PDB entry 8TKA | X-ray diffraction, 3.00 A resolution | chains A and B

[Chain A (and B)]
Protein: Protein sigma-NS
Source organism: Mammalian orthoreovirus 1
Notes: chain B of this document is another copy of the same molecule, construct and numbering; everything in this record applies to it too
Reference sequence: P03526 (SIGNS_REOVD); residue numbers follow UniProt; this construct covers 1-366
Chain sequence (366 residues; each row starts with the number of its first residue):
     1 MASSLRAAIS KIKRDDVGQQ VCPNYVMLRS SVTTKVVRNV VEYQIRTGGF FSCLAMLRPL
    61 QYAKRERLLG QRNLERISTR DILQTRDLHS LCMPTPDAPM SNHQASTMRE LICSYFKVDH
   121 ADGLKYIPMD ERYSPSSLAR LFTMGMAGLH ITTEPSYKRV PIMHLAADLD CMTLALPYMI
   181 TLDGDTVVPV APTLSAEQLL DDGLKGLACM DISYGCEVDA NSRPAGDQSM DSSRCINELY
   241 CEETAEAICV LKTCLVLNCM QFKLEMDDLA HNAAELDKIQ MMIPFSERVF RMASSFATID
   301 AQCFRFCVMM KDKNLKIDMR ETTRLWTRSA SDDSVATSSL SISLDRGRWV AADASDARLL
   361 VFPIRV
Disordered / not traced: 218-229 (chain B: 217-228)
Modified / non-standard residues: Mse1, Mse27, Mse56, Mse93, Mse100, Mse108, Mse129, Mse144, Mse146, Mse163, Mse172, Mse179, Mse210, Mse230, Mse260, Mse266, Mse281, Mse282, Mse292, Mse309, Mse310, Mse319 (selenomethionine; parent Met)
UniProt features mapped onto this chain:
  - region: Mse1 to Lys11 (Important for ssRNA-binding and formation of complexes)
  - natural variant: Mse260 (M260T: In strain: Mutant tsE320)
What the authors report for this chain:
  - self-association interface (contacts with another copy of this molecule): Arg67, Gly148, Arg159, Val160, His164, Asp168, Glu243
  - mutagenesis - R6A: abolished binding to RNA

[Interface between chain A and chain B]
Residue-residue contacts (31):
  Lys64(A) - Asp170(B)  salt bridge
  Arg67(A) - Ala167(B)
  Arg67(A) - Asp168(B)  salt bridge
  Leu68(A) - Asp168(B)
  Leu68(A) - Cys171(B)  hydrophobic
  Gly148(A) - His164(B)  hydrogen bond (backbone-side chain)
  Arg159(A) - His164(B)
  Arg159(A) - Asp168(B)  salt bridge
  Arg159(A) - Cys241(B)  hydrogen bond
  Arg159(A) - Glu243(B)  salt bridge
  Arg159(A) - Thr244(B)
  Val160(A) - His164(B)  hydrogen bond (backbone-side chain)
  Ile162(A) - His164(B)
  Ile162(A) - Ala167(B)  hydrophobic
  Mse163(A) - Ile162(B)
  His164(A) - Arg67(B)
  His164(A) - Gly148(B)  hydrogen bond (side chain-backbone)
  His164(A) - Arg159(B)
  His164(A) - Val160(B)  hydrogen bond (side chain-backbone)
  His164(A) - Ile162(B)
  Ala167(A) - Arg67(B)
  Ala167(A) - Ile162(B)  hydrophobic
  Asp168(A) - Arg67(B)  salt bridge
  Asp168(A) - Leu68(B)
  Cys171(A) - Lys64(B)
  Cys171(A) - Leu68(B)  hydrophobic
  Mse172(A) - Leu68(B)  hydrophobic
  Leu239(A) - Leu68(B)  hydrophobic
  Cys241(A) - Arg159(B)  hydrogen bond
  Glu243(A) - Arg159(B)  salt bridge
  Thr244(A) - Arg159(B)
Other interface residues (no listed pair), chain A (19 interface residues in all): Leu60, Arg234
Other interface residues (no listed pair), chain B (18 interface residues in all): Leu60, Mse163, Arg234

[In short]
19 residues of chain A face 18 of chain B across their interface; the contacts include 6 hydrogen bonds and 6
salt bridges. Polar contacts include Lys64(A)-Asp170(B), Arg67(A)-Asp168(B) and Arg159(A)-Asp168(B). The paper
reports that R6A of chain A abolishes binding to RNA; a self-association interface involving Arg67(A),
Gly148(A) and Arg159(A) among others.
Chain A and chain B are both Protein sigma-NS (Mammalian orthoreovirus 1); the structure, Structure of
Orthoreovirus RNA Chaperone SigmaNS R6A mutant, was determined by X-ray diffraction together with 8TL1 and
8TL8 from the same study.
